Entry 3T4A (X-ray diffraction, 3.40 A resolution); this record covers chains A and G of the 4 polymer chains in the assembly.

== Chain A ==
Molecule: Complement C3 beta chain
Organism: Homo sapiens
Notes: fragment: C3c beta chain
Reference sequence: P01024 (CO3_HUMAN); residues 1-645 here correspond to UniProt positions 23-667 (UniProt number = residue number + 22)
Chain sequence (645 residues; row label = number of the first residue in the row):
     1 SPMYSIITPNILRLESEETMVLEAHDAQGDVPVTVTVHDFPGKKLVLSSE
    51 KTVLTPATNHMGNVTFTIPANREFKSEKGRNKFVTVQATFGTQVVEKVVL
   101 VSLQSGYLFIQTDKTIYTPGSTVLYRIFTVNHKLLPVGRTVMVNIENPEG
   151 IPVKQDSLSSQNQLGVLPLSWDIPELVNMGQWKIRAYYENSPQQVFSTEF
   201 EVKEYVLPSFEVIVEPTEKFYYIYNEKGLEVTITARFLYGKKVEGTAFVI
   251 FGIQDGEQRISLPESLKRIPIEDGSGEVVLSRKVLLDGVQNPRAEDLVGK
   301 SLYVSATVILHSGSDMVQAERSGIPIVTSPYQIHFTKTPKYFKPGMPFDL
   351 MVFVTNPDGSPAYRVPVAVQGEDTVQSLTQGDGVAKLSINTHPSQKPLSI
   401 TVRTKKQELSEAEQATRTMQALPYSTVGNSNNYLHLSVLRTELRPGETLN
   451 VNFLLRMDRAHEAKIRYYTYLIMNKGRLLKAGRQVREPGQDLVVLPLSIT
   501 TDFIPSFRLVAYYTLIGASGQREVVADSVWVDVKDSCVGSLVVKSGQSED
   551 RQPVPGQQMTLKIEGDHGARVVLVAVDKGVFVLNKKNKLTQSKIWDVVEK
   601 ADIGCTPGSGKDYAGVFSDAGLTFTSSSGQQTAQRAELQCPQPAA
Not modelled in the structure: 71-79, 643-645
Disulfides: Cys-605/Cys-640
UniProt features mapped onto this chain:
  - site: Ser-519, Gly-520 (Microbial infection: Cleavage)
  - modified residue (Phosphoserine): Ser-16, Ser-48, Ser-275, Ser-281
  - glycosylation: Asn-63 (N-linked (GlcNAc...) asparagine)

== Chain G ==
Molecule: Fibrinogen-binding protein
Organism: Staphylococcus aureus subsp. aureus
Notes: fragment: scin-b
Reference sequence: Q99UU9 (Q99UU9_STAAM); residues 18-85 here correspond to UniProt positions 49-116 (UniProt number = residue number + 31)
Chain sequence (73 residues; numbered 13 to 85; the number before each row is that of its first residue):
    13 GSTGSAEELRTLLNKSNVYALAAGSLNPYYKRTIMMNEYRAKAALKKNDF
    63 VSMADAKVALEKIYKEIDEIINR
Not modelled in the structure: 13-17
Construct notes: expression tag (13-17)
From the paper describing this entry:
  - conformationally variable residues (side-chain flip): Tyr-51, Arg-85
  - contacts within the chain: Tyr-41/Glu-78

== How chain A and chain G interact ==
Residue-residue contacts - 9 pairs, chain A then chain G:
  Val-554(A) / Tyr-41(G)  hydrophobic
  Pro-555(A) / Arg-44(G)
  Gly-556(A) / Asn-39(G)  hydrogen bond (backbone-side chain)
  Gly-556(A) / Tyr-41(G)
  Gln-557(A) / Tyr-41(G)
  Gln-558(A) / Tyr-42(G)
  Gln-558(A) / Glu-78(G)
  Gln-558(A) / Ile-82(G)
  Gln-558(A) / Arg-85(G)  hydrogen bond
The authors on this interface:
  - specific contacts: Arg-44(G)/Pro-555(A)
  - interface residues, chain A: Pro-555(A)
  - interface residues, chain G: Arg-85(G)

== In short ==
5 residues of chain A face 7 of chain G across their interface, with 2 hydrogen bonds. Polar pairs include
Gly-556(A)/Asn-39(G) and Gln-558(A)/Arg-85(G). The paper describes a contact between Arg-44(G) and Pro-555(A).
The paper reports interface residues Pro-555(A) and Arg-85(G); conformational variability at Tyr-51(G) and
Arg-85(G).
Here chain A is Complement C3 beta chain (Homo sapiens) and chain G is Fibrinogen-binding protein
(Staphylococcus aureus subsp. aureus). Entry 3T4A (Structure of a truncated form of Staphylococcal Complement
Inhibitor B bound to human C3c at 3.4 ...) was determined by X-ray diffraction together with 3T46, 3T47, 3T48
and 3T49 from the same study.
